PDB entry 8IMI | electron microscopy, 2.59 A resolution | chains 0 and K of the 52 polymer chains in the assembly

[Chain 0]
Name: ApcE
Source organism: Anthocerotibacter panamensis
Amino-acid sequence (1136 residues; each row starts with the number of its first residue):
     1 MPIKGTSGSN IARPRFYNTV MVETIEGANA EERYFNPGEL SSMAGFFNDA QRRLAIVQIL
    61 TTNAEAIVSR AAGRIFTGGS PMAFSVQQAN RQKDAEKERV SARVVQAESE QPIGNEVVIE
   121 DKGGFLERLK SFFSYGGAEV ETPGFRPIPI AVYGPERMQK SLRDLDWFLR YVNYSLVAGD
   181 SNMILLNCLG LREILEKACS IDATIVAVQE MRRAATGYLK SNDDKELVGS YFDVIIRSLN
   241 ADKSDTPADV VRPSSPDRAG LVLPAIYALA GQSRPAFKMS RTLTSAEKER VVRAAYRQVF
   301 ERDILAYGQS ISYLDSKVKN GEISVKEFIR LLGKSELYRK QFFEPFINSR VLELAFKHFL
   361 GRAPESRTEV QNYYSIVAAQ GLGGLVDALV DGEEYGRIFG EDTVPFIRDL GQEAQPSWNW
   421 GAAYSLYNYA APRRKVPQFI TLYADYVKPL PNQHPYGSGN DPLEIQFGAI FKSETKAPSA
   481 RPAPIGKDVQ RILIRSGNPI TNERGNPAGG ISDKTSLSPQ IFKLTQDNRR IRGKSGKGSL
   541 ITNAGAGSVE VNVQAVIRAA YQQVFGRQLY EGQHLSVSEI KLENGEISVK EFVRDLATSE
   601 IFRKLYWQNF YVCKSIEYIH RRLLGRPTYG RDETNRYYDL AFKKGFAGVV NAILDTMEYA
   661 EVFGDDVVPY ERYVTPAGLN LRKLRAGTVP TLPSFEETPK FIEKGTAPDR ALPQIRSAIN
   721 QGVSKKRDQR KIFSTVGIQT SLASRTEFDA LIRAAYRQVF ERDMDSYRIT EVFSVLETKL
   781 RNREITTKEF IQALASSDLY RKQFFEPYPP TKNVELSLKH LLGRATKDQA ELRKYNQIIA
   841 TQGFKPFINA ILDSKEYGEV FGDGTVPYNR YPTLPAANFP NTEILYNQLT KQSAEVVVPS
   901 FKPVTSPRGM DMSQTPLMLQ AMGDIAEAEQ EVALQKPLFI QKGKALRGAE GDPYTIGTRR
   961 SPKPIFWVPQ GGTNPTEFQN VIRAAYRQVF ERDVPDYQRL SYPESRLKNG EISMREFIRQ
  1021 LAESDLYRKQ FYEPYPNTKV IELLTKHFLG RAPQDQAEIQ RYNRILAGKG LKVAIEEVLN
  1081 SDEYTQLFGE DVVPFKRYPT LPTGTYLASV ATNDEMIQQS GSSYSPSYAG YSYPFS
Not modelled in the structure: 1, 78-146, 530-548, 1135-1136
Small-molecule neighbours:
  - phycocyanobilin (CYC), molecule 1: P14, L261, L263, Y267, L410, E413, A414, Q415, P416, S417, W418, W420
  - phycocyanobilin (CYC), molecule 2: F76, Y153, R157, K160, S161, R163, D164, L165, W167, F168, Y171, N187, L191, I194, L195, A198, C199, S200, A203, T204
  - phycocyanobilin (CYC), molecule 3: R302, Y307, Y429, R433
  - phycocyanobilin (CYC), molecule 4: I347, N348, S349, R367, V370, Q371, Y374, I440
  - phycocyanobilin (CYC), molecule 5: Y456, Y611, V612, C613, R631, T634, N635, Y638
  - phycocyanobilin (CYC), molecule 6: I465, Q466, F467, G468, R567
  - phycocyanobilin (CYC), molecule 7: I492, L493, I494, R495, P499, N502, R504
  - phycocyanobilin (CYC), molecule 8: G722, V723, R727, Y871, T873, L874, P875, A876, F879
  - phycocyanobilin (CYC), molecule 9: S741, L742, V775, T778, K779, R781, N782, E784
  - phycocyanobilin (CYC), molecule 10: R762, L889, T890, K891
  - phycocyanobilin (CYC), molecule 11: P809, P810, T811, Q829, L832, R833, N836, S900
  - phycocyanobilin (CYC), molecule 12: I956, G957, T958, R960, Y1098, T1100, L1101, P1102, T1103, Y1106
  - phycocyanobilin (CYC), molecule 13: R992, M1116, I1117, S1120, G1121
  - phycocyanobilin (CYC), molecule 14: Y1002, S1005, R1006, K1008, N1009, E1011
  - phycocyanobilin (CYC), molecule 15: P1036, N1037, T1038, Q1056, I1059, Q1060, N1063

[Chain K]
Name: ApcB2
Source organism: Anthocerotibacter panamensis
Amino-acid sequence (162 residues; row label = number of the first residue in the row):
     1 MQDAITSVIN TYDVQGKYFD TSAFDKLKAY YATGELRVRA AGTISANAAT IIKEASAKLF
    61 SNQPDLVRPG GNAYTTRRYA ACVRDMDYFL RYATYAMLAG DTSILDERVL NGLKETYNSL
   121 GVPISSTVQG IQAMKEVTGS LVGSGAAKEM GVYFDYLSSG LS
Small-molecule neighbours:
  - phycocyanobilin (CYC), molecule 1: L59, L66, N72, A73, R78, A81, C82, R84, D85, M86, Y88, F89, R108, V109, L113, T116, Y117, L120, V122, P123, S126, T127
  - phycocyanobilin (CYC), molecule 2: F60, V67, Y74, T75, T76, Y79

[Chain 0 / chain K interface]
Contacting residue pairs - 51 pairs, chain 0 then chain K:
  F343(0) with R108(K), hydrogen bond (backbone-side chain)
  E344(0) with M1(K), hydrogen bond (side chain-backbone); E107(K)
  P345(0) with E107(K)
  F346(0) with E107(K); R108(K), hydrogen bond (backbone-side chain)
  I347(0) with E107(K); R108(K); V109(K); N111(K)
  N348(0) with Y88(K), hydrogen bond; R108(K), hydrogen bond
  V351(0) with R108(K)
  R367(0) with L120(K)
  Q371(0) with R77(K), hydrogen bond
  Y374(0) with R84(K)
  S375(0) with R84(K), hydrogen bond
  A378(0) with R84(K); Y88(K), hydrogen bond (backbone-side chain)
  K435(0) with N111(K)
  V436(0) with G112(K); E115(K)
  P437(0) with G112(K); T116(K)
  T441(0) with S119(K)
  A444(0) with S119(K)
  K448(0) with S119(K); L120(K)
  R481(0) with S119(K), hydrogen bond
  N680(0) with S162(K), hydrogen bond (backbone-side chain)
  L681(0) with S162(K), hydrogen bond (backbone-side chain)
  L684(0) with I124(K), hydrophobic; S158(K); S162(K)
  R685(0) with S159(K); S162(K)
  A686(0) with Q132(K); D155(K); S159(K)
  V689(0) with V128(K), hydrophobic; Q129(K)
  P690(0) with Q129(K), hydrogen bond (backbone-side chain)
  T691(0) with E136(K)
  L692(0) with K58(K); L59(K), hydrophobic; N62(K); Q63(K); Q129(K)
  P693(0) with N62(K)
  S694(0) with K58(K); N62(K), hydrogen bond (backbone-side chain)
Other interface residues (no listed pair), chain 0 (34 interface residues in all): V377, A379, I440, D445
Other interface residues (no listed pair), chain K (32 interface residues in all): D85, L110, L113, N118, S125, A133

[Summary]
34 residues of chain 0 and 32 residues of chain K are in contact, with 13 hydrogen bonds. Polar contacts
include F343(0)-R108(K), E344(0)-M1(K) and F346(0)-R108(K). One phycocyanobilin molecule is bound between
chain 0 and chain K. Ligands of chain 0: 15 copies of phycocyanobilin.
Chain 0 is ApcE and chain K is ApcB2, both from Anthocerotibacter panamensis; the structure, A1-A2, A3-A4,
B'1-B'2, C'1-C'2 cylinder in cyanobacterial phycobilisome from Anthocerotibacter panamensis (Cluster A), was
determined by electron microscopy together with 8IMJ, 8IMK, 8IML, 8IMM, 8IMN and 8IMO from the same study.
